Entry 5ND7 (electron microscopy, 7.90 A resolution (low resolution: residue-level contacts below are approximate; hydrogen-bond / salt-bridge calls are withheld)); this record covers chains C and B of the 3 polymer chains in the assembly.

Chain C:
Molecule: Kinesin-like protein KIF20A
Source organism: Mus musculus
UniProt: P97329 (KI20A_MOUSE); numbering as in UniProt (aligned over 21-521)
Chain sequence (501 residues; numbered 21 to 521; the number before each row is that of its first residue):
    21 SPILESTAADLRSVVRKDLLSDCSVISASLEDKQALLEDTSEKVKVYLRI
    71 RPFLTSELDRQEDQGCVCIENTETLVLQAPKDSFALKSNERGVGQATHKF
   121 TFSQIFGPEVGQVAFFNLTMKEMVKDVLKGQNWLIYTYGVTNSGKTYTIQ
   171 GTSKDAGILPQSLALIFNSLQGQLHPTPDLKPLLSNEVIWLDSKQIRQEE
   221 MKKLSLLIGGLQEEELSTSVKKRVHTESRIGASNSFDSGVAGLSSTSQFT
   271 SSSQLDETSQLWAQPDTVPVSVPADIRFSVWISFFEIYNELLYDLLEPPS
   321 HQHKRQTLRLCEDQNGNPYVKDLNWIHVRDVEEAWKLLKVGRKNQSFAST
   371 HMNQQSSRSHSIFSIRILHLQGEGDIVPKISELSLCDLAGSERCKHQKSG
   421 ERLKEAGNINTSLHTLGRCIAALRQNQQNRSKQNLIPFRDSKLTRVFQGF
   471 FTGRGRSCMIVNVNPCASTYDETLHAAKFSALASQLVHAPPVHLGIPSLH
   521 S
Unresolved in the structure: 21-60, 101-114, 191-295, 322-323, 370-378, 391-397, 416-421, 504-521
Ligand contacts: AMP-PNP (ANP; phosphoaminophosphonic acid-adenylate ester): Arg69, Arg71, Pro72, Leu74, Gln132, Val160, Thr161, Asn162, Ser163, Gly164, Lys165, Thr166, Tyr167, Leu408, Ala409, Gly410
UniProt features mapped onto this chain:
  - binding site (ATP): Gly159 to Thr166
  - modified residue: Ser21 (Phosphoserine)
Reported in the primary citation:
  - post-translational modification sites: Thr197 (citing earlier work)

Chain B:
Molecule: Tubulin beta-2B chain
Source organism: Bos taurus
UniProt: Q6B856 (TBB2B_BOVIN); the author numbering skips numbers that UniProt does not, so the offset changes along the chain: 1-44 = UniProt 1-44; 47-360 = UniProt 45-358; 369-455 = UniProt 359-445
Chain sequence (445 residues; numbered 1 to 455; 10 numbers in that range are skipped by the numbering (no residue carries them; nothing is unmodelled there); the number before each row is that of its first residue):
     1 MREIVHIQAGQCGNQIGAKFWEVISDEHGIDPTGSYHGDSDLQL
    47 ERINVYYNEAAGNKYVPRAILVDLEPGTMDSVRSGPFGQIFRPDNFVFGQ
    97 SGAGNNWAKGHYTEGAELVDSVLDVVRKESESCDCLQGFQLTHSLGGGTG
   147 SGMGTLLISKIREEYPDRIMNTFSVVPSPKVSDTVVEPYNATLSVHQLVE
   197 NTDETYCIDNEALYDICFRTLKLTTPTYGDLNHLVSATMSGVTTCLRFPG
   247 QLNADLRKLAVNMVPFPRLHFFMPGFAPLTSRGSQQYRALTVPELTQQMF
   297 DAKNMMAACDPRHGRYLTVAAVFRGRMSMKEVDEQMLNVQNKNSSYFVEW
   347 IPNNVKTAVCDIPP
   369 RGLKMSATFIGNSTAIQELFKRISEQFTAMFRRKAFLHWYTGEGMDEMEF
   419 TEAESNMNDLVSEYQQYQDATADEQGEFEEEEGEDEA
Unresolved in the structure: 1, 438-455
Construct notes: conflict Ala57 (Thr55 in Q6B856), Val172 (Met170 in Q6B856), Ala298 (Ser296 in Q6B856), Val318 (Ile316 in Q6B856)
Ligand contacts:
  - GDP (guanosine-5'-diphosphate): Gly10, Gln11, Cys12, Gln15, Ile16, Asn101, Ser140, Gly142, Gly143, Gly144, Thr145, Gly146, Val171, Ser174, Asp179, Thr180, Glu183, Asn206, Tyr224, Asn228
  - GTP (guanosine-5'-triphosphate): Gln247, Leu248, Asn249, Lys254
  - taxol (TA1): Glu22, Val23, Asp26, Glu27, Leu217, Asp226, His229, Leu230, Ala233, Ser236, Phe272, Pro274, Leu275, Thr276, Ser277, Arg278, Arg320, Pro360, Arg369, Gly370, Leu371
UniProt features mapped onto this chain:
  - motif: Met1 to Ile4 (MREI motif)
  - binding site (GTP): Gln11, Glu71, Ser140, Gly144, Thr145, Gly146, Asn206, Asn228
  - binding site (Mg(2+)): Glu71
  - modified residue: Ser40 (Phosphoserine), Lys60 (N6-acetyllysine), Ser174 (Phosphoserine), Thr287 (Phosphothreonine), Thr292 (Phosphothreonine), Arg320 (Omega-N-methylarginine), Glu448 (5-glutamyl polyglutamate)
  - cross-link (Glycyl lysine isopeptide (Lys-Gly)): Lys60 (interchain with G-Cter in ubiquitin), Lys326 (interchain with G-Cter in ubiquitin)

How chain C and chain B interact:
Residue-residue contacts (28):
  Arg325(C) - Arg123(B)
  Arg325(C) - Lys156(B)
  Arg325(C) - Glu159(B)
  Arg325(C) - Glu160(B)
  Arg329(C) - Asp414(B)
  Arg329(C) - Glu417(B)
  Arg329(C) - Glu420(B)
  Leu330(C) - Glu420(B)
  Cys331(C) - Met416(B)
  Cys331(C) - Glu420(B)
  Glu332(C) - Met416(B)
  Glu332(C) - Glu420(B)
  Asp333(C) - Met416(B)
  Gln334(C) - Met416(B)
  Lys424(C) - Asp163(B)
  Gln453(C) - Gln434(B)
  Leu455(C) - Asp427(B)
  Leu455(C) - Glu431(B)
  Leu455(C) - Gln434(B)
  Ile456(C) - Glu431(B)
  Arg459(C) - Glu196(B)
  Arg459(C) - Arg264(B)
  Arg459(C) - Ser423(B)
  Arg459(C) - Asn424(B)
  Arg459(C) - Asp427(B)
  Asp460(C) - Pro263(B)
  Arg465(C) - Glu196(B)
  Arg465(C) - Glu420(B)
Also at the interface, not in a pair above, chain C (18 interface residues in all): Lys341, Arg438, Asn454, Pro457
Also at the interface, not in a pair above, chain B (18 interface residues in all): Phe262

Overview:
The chain C/chain B interface involves 18 residues from each chain. Bound to chain C: AMP-PNP. Bound to chain
B: GTP, GDP and taxol. UniProt lists 8 ATP-binding residues on chain C; 8 GTP-binding residues and
Mg2+-binding residue Glu71(B) on chain B. The paper reports a modification site at Thr197(C).
Here chain C is Kinesin-like protein KIF20A (Mus musculus) and chain B is Tubulin beta-2B chain (Bos taurus).
Entry 5ND7 (Microtubule-bound MKLP2 motor domain in the presence of AMPPNP) was determined by electron
microscopy, deposited together with 5ND2, 5ND3 and 5ND4.
